7DAW - chains A and B; structure by X-ray diffraction, 2.83 A resolution.

[Chain A]
Protein: Phenylalanine--tRNA ligase alpha subunit
Source organism: Mycobacterium tuberculosis (strain ATCC 25618 / H37Rv)
Notes: EC 6.1.1.20
UniProt: P9WFU3 (SYFA_MYCTU); numbering as in UniProt (aligned over 1-341)
Amino-acid sequence (341 residues; numbered 1 to 341; the number before each row is that of its first residue):
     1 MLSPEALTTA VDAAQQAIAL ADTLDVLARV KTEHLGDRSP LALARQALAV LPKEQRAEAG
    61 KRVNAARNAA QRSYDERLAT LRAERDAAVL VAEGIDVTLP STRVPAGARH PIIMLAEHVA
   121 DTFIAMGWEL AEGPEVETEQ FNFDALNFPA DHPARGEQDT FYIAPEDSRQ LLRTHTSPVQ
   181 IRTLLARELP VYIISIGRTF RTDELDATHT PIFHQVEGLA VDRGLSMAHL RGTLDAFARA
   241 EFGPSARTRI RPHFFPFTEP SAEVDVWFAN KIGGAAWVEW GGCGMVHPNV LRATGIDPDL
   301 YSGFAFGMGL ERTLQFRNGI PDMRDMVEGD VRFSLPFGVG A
Unresolved in the structure: 1-74
UniProt features mapped onto this chain:
  - binding site (Mg(2+)): Glu259
From the paper describing this entry:
  - conformationally variable residues (side-chain flip): Phe257
  - specificity-determining residues: Val286 (proposed by the authors, not directly observed)

[Chain B]
Protein: Phenylalanine--tRNA ligase beta subunit
Source organism: Mycobacterium tuberculosis (strain ATCC 25618 / H37Rv)
Notes: EC 6.1.1.20
UniProt: P9WFU1 (SYFB_MYCTU); numbering as in UniProt (aligned over 1-831)
Amino-acid sequence (845 residues; each row starts with the number of its first residue):
     1 MRLPYSWLRE VVAVGASGWD VTPGELEQTL LRIGHEVEEV IPLGPVDGPV TVGRVADIEE
    61 LTGYKKPIRA CAVDIGDRQY REIICGATNF AVGDLVVVAL PGATLPGGFT ISARKAYGRN
   121 SDGMICSAAE LNLGADHSGI LVLPPGAAEP GADGAGVLGL DDVVFHLAIT PDRGYCMSVR
   181 GLARELACAY DLDFVDPASN SRVPPLPIEG PAWPLTVQPE TGVRRFALRP VIGIDPAAVS
   241 PWWLQRRLLL CGIRATCPAV DVTNYVMLEL GHPMHAHDRN RISGTLGVRF ARSGETAVTL
   301 DGIERKLDTA DVLIVDDAAT AAIGGVMGAA STEVRADSTD VLLEAAIWDP AAVSRTQRRL
   361 HLPSEAARRY ERTVDPAISV AALDRCARLL ADIAGGEVSP TLTDWRGDPP CDDWSPPPIR
   421 MGVDVPDRIA GVAYPQGTTA RRLAQIGAVV THDGDTLTVT PPSWRPDLRQ PADLVEEVLR
   481 LEGLEVIPSV LPPAPAGRGL TAGQQRRRTI GRSLALSGYV EILPTPFLPA GVFDLWGLEA
   541 DDSRRMTTRV LNPLEADRPQ LATTLLPALL EALVRNVSRG LVDVALFAIA QVVQPTEQTR
   601 GVGLIPVDRR PTDDEIAMLD ASLPRQPQHV AAVLAGLREP RGPWGPGRPV EAADAFEAVR
   661 IIARASRVDV TLRPAQYLPW HPGRCAQVFV GESSVGHAGQ LHPAVIERSG LPKGTCAVEL
   721 NLDAIPCSAP LPAPRVSPYP AVFQDVSLVV AADIPAQAVA DAVRAGAGDL LEDIALFDVF
   781 TGPQIGEHRK SLTFALRFRA PDRTLTEDDA SAARDAAVQS AAERVGAVLR GWKLAAALEH
   841 HHHHH
Unresolved in the structure: 835-845
Sequence notes: expression tag (832-845)
UniProt features mapped onto this chain:
  - binding site (Mg(2+)): Asp467, Asp473, Glu476, Glu477

[Interface between chain A and chain B]
Contacting residue pairs (174; chain A residue first):
  Pro100(A) with Pro643(B); Trp644(B)
  Thr102(A) with Trp644(B)
  Arg103(A) with Glu639(B), salt bridge; Pro640(B); Trp644(B)
  Val104(A) with Ser517(B)
  Pro105(A) with Gly518(B); Pro640(B)
  Gly107(A) with Ala515(B), hydrogen bond (backbone-backbone); Gly518(B); Tyr519(B)
  Ala108(A) with Ala515(B); Tyr519(B), hydrogen bond (backbone-backbone); Val520(B); Glu521(B), hydrogen bond (backbone-backbone)
  Arg109(A) with Arg508(B); Gly511(B); Arg512(B); Ala515(B); Glu521(B)
  His110(A) with Glu521(B), hydrogen bond (backbone-side chain); Leu523(B)
  Ile113(A) with Glu521(B)
  Glu117(A) with Arg508(B), salt bridge
  Ala120(A) with Arg508(B)
  Asp121(A) with Arg508(B), salt bridge
  Ile124(A) with Gly499(B); Leu500(B), hydrophobic
  Met126(A) with Ala494(B)
  Gly127(A) with Pro495(B); Gly497(B)
  Glu129(A) with Arg498(B), salt bridge; Gly499(B)
  Leu130(A) with Gln504(B), hydrogen bond (backbone-side chain)
  Glu132(A) with Gln504(B); Arg507(B), salt bridge
  Pro134(A) with Gln626(B)
  Glu135(A) with Gln591(B), hydrogen bond; Gln626(B), hydrogen bond (backbone-side chain)
  Val136(A) with Leu561(B), hydrophobic; Val593(B), hydrophobic; Leu623(B); Pro624(B); Gln626(B), hydrogen bond (backbone-side chain)
  Glu137(A) with Leu623(B)
  Thr138(A) with Leu619(B); Leu623(B)
  Gln140(A) with Leu604(B); Ile605(B), hydrogen bond (side chain-backbone); Leu619(B)
  Asp144(A) with Leu604(B); Val607(B)
  Asp151(A) with Ala351(B); Arg355(B), salt bridge
  Pro153(A) with Arg358(B)
  Glu157(A) with Leu551(B); Asn552(B), hydrogen bond (backbone-side chain)
  Thr160(A) with Asn552(B), hydrogen bond (backbone-side chain)
  Phe161(A) with Phe527(B), hydrophobic; Val550(B), hydrophobic; Asn552(B); Leu554(B), hydrophobic
  Tyr162(A) with Val550(B); Leu551(B), hydrogen bond (backbone-backbone); Asn552(B), hydrogen bond (backbone-side chain)
  Ile163(A) with Thr548(B); Arg549(B); Thr599(B)
  Ala164(A) with Arg549(B), hydrogen bond (backbone-backbone); Leu551(B), hydrophobic; Thr599(B), hydrogen bond (backbone-side chain)
  Pro165(A) with Leu551(B); Thr599(B)
  Glu166(A) with Leu551(B)
  Ser168(A) with Thr599(B); Gly601(B)
  Arg169(A) with Val602(B), hydrogen bond (side chain-backbone); Gly603(B); Leu604(B)
  Gln170(A) with Thr599(B); Arg600(B); Ser622(B), hydrogen bond (side chain-backbone); Leu623(B)
  Leu172(A) with Phe527(B), hydrophobic
  Arg182(A) with Asp620(B), salt bridge; Leu623(B)
  Leu185(A) with Arg610(B), hydrogen bond (backbone-side chain); Ile616(B), hydrophobic
  Tyr192(A) with Pro493(B); Pro495(B)
  Arg198(A) with Pro524(B), hydrogen bond (side chain-backbone); Gln591(B)
  Phe200(A) with Pro526(B), hydrophobic
  Thr202(A) with Leu554(B)
  Asp203(A) with Leu554(B)
  Pro211(A) with Leu554(B), hydrophobic
  Ile212(A) with Pro526(B)
  His214(A) with Leu523(B)
  Ser226(A) with Arg428(B); Ile429(B); Gly431(B)
  Met227(A) with Ile429(B), hydrogen bond (backbone-backbone); Ala430(B); Ile487(B)
  Ala228(A) with Ala430(B); Ile487(B); Pro488(B); Ser489(B); Val490(B), hydrogen bond (backbone-backbone)
  His229(A) with Val490(B); Pro492(B)
  Arg231(A) with Leu484(B); Glu485(B); Ile487(B), hydrogen bond (side chain-backbone); Pro488(B); Ser489(B)
  Gly232(A) with Ser489(B); Val490(B); Leu491(B)
  Thr233(A) with Pro492(B)
  Asp235(A) with Ser489(B), hydrogen bond
  Ala236(A) with Leu491(B), hydrophobic
  Ile250(A) with Leu484(B)
  Arg251(A) with Leu31(B)
  Pro252(A) with Arg32(B); Gly34(B); Arg480(B); Leu484(B), hydrophobic
  His253(A) with Thr170(B); Glu476(B)
  Phe254(A) with Thr170(B); Asp172(B)
  Glu259(A) with Ala472(B); Asp473(B); Glu476(B)
  Pro260(A) with Glu476(B); Leu479(B), hydrophobic
  Ser261(A) with Glu476(B)
  Ala262(A) with Leu484(B), hydrophobic
  Met285(A) with Ile429(B), hydrophobic
  His287(A) with Gln470(B)
  Pro288(A) with Gln470(B); Ala472(B)
  Asn289(A) with Gln470(B), hydrogen bond
  Arg292(A) with Gln470(B); Val607(B); Arg609(B); Arg610(B)
  Ala293(A) with Val607(B), hydrogen bond (backbone-backbone); Arg609(B); Arg610(B); Pro611(B)
  Thr294(A) with Arg610(B)
  Gly295(A) with Arg610(B)
  Glu328(A) with Arg575(B), hydrogen bond (backbone-side chain); Arg579(B), salt bridge
  Gly329(A) with Asn576(B), hydrogen bond (backbone-side chain)
  Asp330(A) with Asn576(B); Arg579(B), salt bridge; Leu581(B)
  Val331(A) with Val520(B), hydrophobic; Asn576(B), hydrogen bond (backbone-side chain); Leu581(B), hydrophobic; Val584(B), hydrophobic; Leu586(B), hydrophobic
  Arg332(A) with Arg579(B); Leu581(B)
  Ser334(A) with Val520(B); Glu521(B)
  Leu335(A) with Val520(B), hydrophobic
  Val339(A) with Ala515(B); Leu516(B)
  Ala341(A) with Arg512(B)
Other interface residues (no listed pair), chain A (103 interface residues in all): Leu99, Ser101, Ala106, Ile112, Trp128, Ala131, Gly133, Phe141, Ala145, Gln158, Arg187, Glu204, Leu225, Arg239, Glu311, Met326, Val327, Gly340
Other interface residues (no listed pair), chain B (100 interface residues in all): Ile33, Glu36, Pro171, Ser354, His361, Val475, Ile522, Thr525, Pro553, Ala572, Phe587, Ala590, Asp608, Arg638

[Summary]
Chain A and chain B form an interface of 103 and 100 residues respectively; the contacts include 28 hydrogen
bonds and 9 salt bridges. Polar contacts include Arg103(A)-Glu639(B), Glu117(A)-Arg508(B) and
Asp121(A)-Arg508(B). From UniProt: Mg2+-binding residue Glu259(A) on chain A; 4 Mg2+-binding residues on chain
B. The paper reports the specificity determinant Val286(A); conformational variability at Phe257(A).
Here chain A is Phenylalanine--tRNA ligase alpha subunit and chain B is Phenylalanine--tRNA ligase beta
subunit, both from Mycobacterium tuberculosis (strain ATCC 25618 / H37Rv). Entry 7DAW (Crystal structure of
Mycobacterium tuberculosis phenylalanyl-tRNA synthetase) was determined by X-ray diffraction together with
7DB8 from the same study.
